Entry 4ICZ (X-ray diffraction, 1.90 A resolution); this record covers chains A and F.

# Chain A
Protein: Tyrosine-protein phosphatase non-receptor type 9
From: Homo sapiens
Notes: EC 3.1.3.48
UniProt: P43378 (PTN9_HUMAN); residues 277-582 here = UniProt positions 277-582
Chain sequence (314 residues; row label = number of the first residue in the row):
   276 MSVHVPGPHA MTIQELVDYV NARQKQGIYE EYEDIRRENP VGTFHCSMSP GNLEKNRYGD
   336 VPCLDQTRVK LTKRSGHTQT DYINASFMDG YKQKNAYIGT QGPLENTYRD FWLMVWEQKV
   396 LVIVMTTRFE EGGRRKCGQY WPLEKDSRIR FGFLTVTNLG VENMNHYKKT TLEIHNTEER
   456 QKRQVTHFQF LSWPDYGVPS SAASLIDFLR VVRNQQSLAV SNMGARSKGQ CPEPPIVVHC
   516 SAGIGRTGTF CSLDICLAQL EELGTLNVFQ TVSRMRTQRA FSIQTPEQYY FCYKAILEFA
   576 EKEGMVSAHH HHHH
Disordered / not traced: 276, 350-353, 499-507, 582-589
Sequence notes: expression tag (276, 583-589)
UniProt features mapped onto this chain:
  - active site: Cys-515 (Phosphocysteine intermediate)
  - binding site (substrate): Asp-470, Cys-515 to Arg-521, Gln-559

# Chain F
Protein: HER2
Chain sequence (5 residues; numbered 391 to 395; the number before each row is that of its first residue):
   391 NLYYW
Modified residues: Tyr-393 (o-phosphotyrosine; PTR); Tyr-394 (o-phosphotyrosine; PTR)

# Chain A / chain F interface
Contacting residue pairs (26; chain A residue first):
  Arg-332(A) / Asn-391(F)  hydrogen bond (backbone-backbone)
  Tyr-333(A) / Asn-391(F)  hydrogen bond
  Tyr-333(A) / Leu-392(F)
  Tyr-333(A) / Tyr-393(F)
  Tyr-333(A) / Tyr-394(F)
  Gly-334(A) / Leu-392(F)  hydrogen bond (backbone-backbone)
  Gly-334(A) / Tyr-393(F)
  Asp-335(A) / Tyr-393(F)
  Asp-335(A) / Tyr-394(F)  hydrogen bond (side chain-backbone)
  Asp-335(A) / Trp-395(F)  hydrogen bond (side chain-backbone)
  Val-336(A) / Tyr-394(F)
  Val-336(A) / Trp-395(F)  hydrophobic
  Arg-410(A) / Asn-391(F)  hydrogen bond (backbone-side chain)
  Lys-411(A) / Asn-391(F)
  Tyr-471(A) / Tyr-394(F)  hydrogen bond (side chain-backbone)
  Cys-515(A) / Tyr-394(F)
  Ser-516(A) / Asn-391(F)
  Ser-516(A) / Tyr-394(F)
  Ala-517(A) / Tyr-394(F)
  Gly-518(A) / Tyr-394(F)
  Ile-519(A) / Tyr-394(F)
  Ile-519(A) / Trp-395(F)  hydrophobic
  Gly-520(A) / Tyr-394(F)
  Arg-521(A) / Tyr-394(F)
  Gln-559(A) / Tyr-394(F)
  Gln-559(A) / Trp-395(F)
Also at the interface, not in a pair above, chain A (18 interface residues in all): Asp-470, Phe-556

# Overview
18 residues of chain A face 5 of chain F across their interface, with 7 hydrogen bonds. Among the polar pairs
are Tyr-333(A)/Asn-391(F), Asp-335(A)/Tyr-394(F) and Asp-335(A)/Trp-395(F). From UniProt: active-site residue
Cys-515(A) and 9 substrate-binding residues on chain A.
Chain A is Tyrosine-protein phosphatase non-receptor type 9 (Homo sapiens) and chain F is HER2; the structure,
HER2 1221/1222 phosphorylation regulated by PTPN9, was determined by X-ray diffraction.
